Entry 8T5A (X-ray diffraction, 1.93 A resolution); this record covers chain A.

== Chain A ==
Molecule: Integrase
Organism: Human immunodeficiency virus 1
UniProt: F2WR52 (F2WR52_9HIV1); residue numbers follow UniProt; this construct covers 56-208
Chain sequence (153 residues; numbered 56 to 208; the number before each row is that of its first residue):
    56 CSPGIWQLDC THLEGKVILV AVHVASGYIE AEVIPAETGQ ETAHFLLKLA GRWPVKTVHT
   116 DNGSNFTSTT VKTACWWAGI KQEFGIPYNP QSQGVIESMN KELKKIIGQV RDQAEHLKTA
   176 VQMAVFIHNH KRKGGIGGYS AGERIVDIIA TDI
Not modelled in the structure: 138-152, 188-193
Differences from the reference sequence: engineered mutation His99 (Tyr in F2WR52), Thr128 (Ala in F2WR52), His185 (Phe in F2WR52)
Residues lining bound ligands: Pirmitegravir (WBV; (2S)-tert-butoxy{4-(4-chlorophenyl)-2,3,6-trimethyl-1-[(1-methyl-1H-pyrazol-4-yl)methyl]-1H-pyrrolo[2,3-b]pyridin-5-yl}acetic acid): Gln95, Ala98, His99, Leu102, Thr124, Thr125, Thr128, Ala129, Trp132, Gln168, Ala169, Glu170, His171, Lys173, Thr174
From the paper describing this entry:
  - binding site for Pirmitegravir: Thr128
  - contacts within the chain: Thr124-Thr128 (hydrogen bond)

== In short ==
Bound to chain A: Pirmitegravir. From the paper: a binding site for Pirmitegravir at Thr128; contacts within
the chain involving Thr128 and Thr124.
Chain A is Integrase (Human immunodeficiency virus 1); the structure, HIV-1 Integrase Catalytic Core Domain
(CCD) F185H/Y99H/A128T Mutant Complexed with STP03-0404, was determined by X-ray diffraction (same publication
as 8T52, 8T5B, 8S9Q and 8D3S).
